5WKI - chains A and E of the 4 polymer chains in the assembly; structure by X-ray diffraction, 2.75 A resolution.

# Chain A
Protein: T-cell surface glycoprotein CD1b
Source organism: Homo sapiens
Reference sequence: P29016 (CD1B_HUMAN); residues 2-278 here correspond to UniProt positions 20-296 (UniProt number = residue number + 18)
Chain sequence (300 residues; row label = number of the first residue in the row):
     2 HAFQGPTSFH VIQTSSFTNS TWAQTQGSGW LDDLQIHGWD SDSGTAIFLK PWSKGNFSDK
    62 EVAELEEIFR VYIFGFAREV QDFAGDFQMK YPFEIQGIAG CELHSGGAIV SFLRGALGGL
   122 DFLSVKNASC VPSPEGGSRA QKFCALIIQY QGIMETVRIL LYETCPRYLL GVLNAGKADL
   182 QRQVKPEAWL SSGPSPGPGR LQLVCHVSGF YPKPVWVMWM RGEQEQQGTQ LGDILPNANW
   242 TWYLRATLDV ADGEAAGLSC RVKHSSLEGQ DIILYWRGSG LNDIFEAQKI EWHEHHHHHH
Not modelled in the structure: 2-5, 107-108, 197-199, 278-301
Differences from the reference sequence: expression tag (279-301)
Curated features (UniProtKB/Swiss-Prot):
  - glycosylation (N-linked (GlcNAc...) asparagine): Asn20, Asn57, Asn128, Asn240
Disulfides: Cys102-Cys166, Cys131-Cys145, Cys206-Cys261
Covalent attachments: N-acetylglucosamine (NAG) linked to Asn20; glycan linked to Asn57
Ligand contacts:
  - tetracosyl octadecanoate (CUY): Val12, Ile13, Gln14, Gly28, Ser29, Gly30, His38, Gly39, Trp40, Ala47, Phe49, Leu66, Phe70, Tyr73, Ile74, Phe77, Ile96, Gln97, Gly98, Ile99, Ala100, Leu114, Arg115, Gly116, Leu124, Phe144
  - D3D ((19S,22R,25R)-22,25,26-trihydroxy-16,22-dioxo-17,21,23-trioxa-22lambda~5~-phosphahexacosan-19-yl (9E)-octadec-9-enoate): Phe10, Val12, Leu66, Ile69, Phe70, Val72, Tyr73, Gly76, Phe77, Glu80, Ala100, Gly101, Leu114, Leu124, Val126, Cys131, Phe144, Ile148, Gly153, Ile154, Met155, Thr157, Val158, Leu161, Leu162, Thr165, Cys166, Tyr169
What the authors report for this chain:
  - binding site for D3D: Tyr169

# Chain E
Protein: PG90 TCR beta chain
Source organism: Homo sapiens
Chain sequence (249 residues; numbered 1 to 249; the number before each row is that of its first residue):
     1 GAGVSQSPRY KVAKRGQDVA LRCDPISGHV SLFWYQQALG QGPEFLTYFQ NEAQLDKSGL
    61 PSDRFFAERP EGSVSTLKIQ RTQQEDSAVY LCASSLARAQ GASNTGELFF GEGSRLTVLE
   121 DLKNVFPPEV AVFEPSEAEI SHTQKATLVC LATGFYPDHV ELSWWVNGKE VHSGVCTDPQ
   181 PLKEQPALND SRYALSSRLR VSATFWQNPR NHFRCQVQFY GLSENDEWTQ DRAKPVTQIV
   241 SAEAWGRAD
Not modelled in the structure: 1
Disulfides: Cys23-Cys92, Cys150-Cys215
Metal / ion sites: Na+ near Gly3 (its only coordinating residue here)
Ligand contacts: D3D ((19S,22R,25R)-22,25,26-trihydroxy-16,22-dioxo-17,21,23-trioxa-22lambda~5~-phosphahexacosan-19-yl (9E)-octadec-9-enoate): Ala97, Arg98, Ala99, Gln100
What the authors report for this chain:
  - binding site for D3D: Ala97, Gln100
  - specificity-determining residues: Ala97

# How chain A and chain E interact
Residue-residue contacts - 13 pairs, chain A then chain E:
  Phe75(A) - Gln50(E)
  Arg79(A) - Val30(E)
  Arg79(A) - Leu96(E)  hydrogen bond (side chain-backbone)
  Arg79(A) - Ala97(E)  hydrogen bond (side chain-backbone)
  Arg79(A) - Arg98(E)
  Glu80(A) - Arg98(E)  salt bridge
  Glu80(A) - Ala99(E)  hydrogen bond (side chain-backbone)
  Asp83(A) - Arg98(E)  salt bridge
  Gln150(A) - Gly101(E)
  Tyr151(A) - Ala99(E)
  Tyr151(A) - Gln100(E)
  Tyr151(A) - Gly101(E)
  Ile154(A) - Ala99(E)  hydrophobic
Other interface residues (no listed pair), chain A (10 interface residues in all): Phe84, Gln152, Gly153
Other interface residues (no listed pair), chain E (11 interface residues in all): Gly28, Asn51, Ala102
The authors on this interface:
  - pairs named by the authors: Phe75(A)-Gln50(E) (hydrophobic contact), Arg79(A)-Val30(E) (hydrophobic contact), Arg79(A)-Arg98(E), Glu80(A)-Arg98(E) (salt bridge), Asp83(A)-Arg98(E) (salt bridge)
  - interface residues, chain E: Ala99(E)

# Summary
The interface between chain A and chain E involves 10 residues on one side and 11 on the other; the contacts
include 3 hydrogen bonds and 2 salt bridges. Among the polar pairs are Glu80(A)-Arg98(E), Asp83(A)-Arg98(E)
and Arg79(A)-Leu96(E). The authors report hydrophobic contacts between Phe75(A) and Gln50(E) and Arg79(A) and
Val30(E); a contact between Arg79(A) and Arg98(E); salt bridges between Glu80(A) and Arg98(E) and Asp83(A) and
Arg98(E). From the paper: a binding site for D3D at Tyr169(A) and Ala97(E) among others; the interface residue
Ala99(E).
Here chain A is T-cell surface glycoprotein CD1b and chain E is PG90 TCR beta chain, both from Homo sapiens.
Entry 5WKI (Crystal structure of PG90 TCR-CD1b-PG complex) was determined by X-ray diffraction, deposited
together with 5WKE, 5WKG, 5WL1 and 5WJO.
